7KHE - chains D and X of the 9 polymer chains in the assembly; structure by electron microscopy, 3.58 A resolution.

# Chain D
Molecule: DNA-directed RNA polymerase subunit beta'
Organism: Escherichia coli (strain K12)
Notes: EC 2.7.7.6
UniProt: P0A8T7 (RPOC_ECOLI); numbering as in UniProt (aligned over 1-1407)
Sequence (1407 residues; row label = number of the first residue in the row):
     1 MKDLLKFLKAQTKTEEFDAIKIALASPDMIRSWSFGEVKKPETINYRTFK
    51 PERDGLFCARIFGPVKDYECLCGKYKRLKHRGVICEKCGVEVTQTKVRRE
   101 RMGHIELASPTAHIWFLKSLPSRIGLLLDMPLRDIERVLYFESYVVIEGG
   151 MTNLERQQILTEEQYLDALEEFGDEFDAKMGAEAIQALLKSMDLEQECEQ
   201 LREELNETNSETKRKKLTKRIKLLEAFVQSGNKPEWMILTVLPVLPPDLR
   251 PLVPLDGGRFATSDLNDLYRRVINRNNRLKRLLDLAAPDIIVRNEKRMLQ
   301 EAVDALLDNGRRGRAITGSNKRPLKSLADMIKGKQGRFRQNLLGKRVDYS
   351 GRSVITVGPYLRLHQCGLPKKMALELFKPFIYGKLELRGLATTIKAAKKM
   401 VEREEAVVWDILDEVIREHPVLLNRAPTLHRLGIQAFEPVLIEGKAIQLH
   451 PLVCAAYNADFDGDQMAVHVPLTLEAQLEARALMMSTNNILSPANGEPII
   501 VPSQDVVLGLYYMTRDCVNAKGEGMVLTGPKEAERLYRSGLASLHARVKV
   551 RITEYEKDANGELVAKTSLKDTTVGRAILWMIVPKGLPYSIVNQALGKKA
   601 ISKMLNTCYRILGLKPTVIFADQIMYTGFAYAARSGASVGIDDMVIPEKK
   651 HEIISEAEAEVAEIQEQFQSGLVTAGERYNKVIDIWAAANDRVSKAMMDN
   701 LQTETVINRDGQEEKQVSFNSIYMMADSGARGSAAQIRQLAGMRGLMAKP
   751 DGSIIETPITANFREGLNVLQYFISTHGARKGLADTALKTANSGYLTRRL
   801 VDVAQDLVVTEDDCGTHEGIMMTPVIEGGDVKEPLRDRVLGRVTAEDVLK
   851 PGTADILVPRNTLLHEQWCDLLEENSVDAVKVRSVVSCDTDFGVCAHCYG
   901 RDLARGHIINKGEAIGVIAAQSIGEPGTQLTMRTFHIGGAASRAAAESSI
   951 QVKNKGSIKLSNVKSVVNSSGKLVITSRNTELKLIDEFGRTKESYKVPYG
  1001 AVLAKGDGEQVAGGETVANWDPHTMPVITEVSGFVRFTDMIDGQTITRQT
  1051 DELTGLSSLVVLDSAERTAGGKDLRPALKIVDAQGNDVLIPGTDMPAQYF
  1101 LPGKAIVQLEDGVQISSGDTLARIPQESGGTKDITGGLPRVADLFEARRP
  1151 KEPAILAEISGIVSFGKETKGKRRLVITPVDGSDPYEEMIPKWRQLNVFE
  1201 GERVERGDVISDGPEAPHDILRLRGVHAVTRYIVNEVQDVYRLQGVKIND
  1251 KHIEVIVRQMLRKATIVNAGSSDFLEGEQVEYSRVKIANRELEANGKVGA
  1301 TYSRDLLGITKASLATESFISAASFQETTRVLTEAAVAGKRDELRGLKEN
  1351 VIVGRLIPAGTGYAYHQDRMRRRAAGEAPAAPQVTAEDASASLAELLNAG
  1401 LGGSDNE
Not modelled in the structure: 1-13, 1377-1407
Metal / ion sites: Zn2+ site 1: Cys70, Cys72, Cys85, Cys88; Mg2+: Asp462, Asp464; Zn2+ site 2: Cys814, Cys888, Cys895, Cys898
Residues lining bound ligands:
  - chapso (1N7): Leu255, Asp256, Gly257, Gly258, Arg259
  - guanosine-5',3'-tetraphosphate (G4P): Arg362, Leu363, His364, Arg417, Lys615, Val618, Ile619, Asp622, Gln623
Swiss-Prot annotation at these positions:
  - binding site (Zn(2+)): Cys70, Cys72, Cys85, Cys88, Cys814, Cys888, Cys895, Cys898
  - binding site (Mg(2+)): Asp460, Asp462, Asp464
  - modified residue: Lys983 (N6-acetyllysine)
  - mutagenesis: Gln504 (Q504P: Resistant to antibiotics salinamide A and B), Asn690 (N690D: Resistant to antibiotics salinamide A and B), Met697 (M697V: Resistant to antibiotics salinamide A and B), Ala735 (A735T: Resistant to antibiotics salinamide A and B), Arg738 (R738C/H/P/S: Resistant to antibiotics salinamide A and B), Ala748 (A748E: Resistant to antibiotics salinamide A and B), Pro758 (P758S/T: Resistant to antibiotics salinamide A and B), Phe763 (F763C: Resistant to antibiotics salinamide A and B), Ser775 (S775A: Resistant to antibiotics salinamide A and B), Ala779 (A779T/V: Resistant to antibiotics salinamide A and B), Arg780 (R780C: Resistant to antibiotics salinamide A and B), Gly782 (G782A/C: Resistant to antibiotics salinamide A and B), 1 further mutagenesis entry in UniProt
Reported in the primary citation:
  - mutagenesis - D256A: decreased binding to RNA polymerase-binding transcription factor DksA
  - mutagenesis - D256A: increased binding to rrnBP1 promoter

# Chain X
Molecule: 61-nt DNA strand
Organism: Escherichia coli K-12
Sequence (61 nucleotides; each row starts with the number of its first residue):
    20 TCCTCTTGTCAGGCCGGAATAACTCCCTATAATGCGCCACCACTGACACG
    70 GACTCTACGAG
Not modelled in the structure: 56-62

# How chain D and chain X interact
Residue-residue contacts (7):
  Tyr46(D) - DA41(X)  hydrogen bond to the phosphate
  Arg47(D) - DA40(X)  hydrogen bond to the phosphate
  Arg47(D) - DA41(X)  salt bridge to the phosphate
  Leu120(D) - DG69(X)  sugar contact
  Arg1148(D) - DC66(X)  hydrogen bond to the phosphate
  Arg1148(D) - DA67(X)  salt bridge to the phosphate
  Lys1170(D) - DA76(X)  salt bridge to the phosphate
Also at the interface, not in a pair above, chain X (7 interface residues in all): DT75

# Overview
5 residues of chain D face 7 of chain X across their interface, with 3 hydrogen bonds and 3 salt bridges.
Among the polar pairs are Tyr46(D)-DA41(X), Arg47(D)-DA40(X) and Arg1148(D)-DC66(X). The paper reports that
D256A of chain D reduces binding to RNA polymerase-binding transcription factor DksA; D256A of chain D
increases binding to rrnBP1 promoter.
Chain D is DNA-directed RNA polymerase subunit beta' (Escherichia coli (strain K12)) and chain X is a 61-nt
DNA strand (Escherichia coli K-12); the structure, Escherichia coli RNA polymerase and rrnBP1 promoter
pre-open complex with DksA/ppGpp, was determined by electron microscopy, deposited together with 7KHB, 7KHC
and 7KHI.
